PDB entry 4AX1 | X-ray diffraction, 1.40 A resolution | chain B

[Chain B]
Molecule: Metallo-beta-lactamase aim-1
From: Pseudomonas aeruginosa
UniProtKB: B5DCA0 (B5DCA0_PSEAI); the construct lacks a stretch of the UniProt sequence and is renumbered around it, so the offset changes along the chain: 2-45 = UniProt 1-44; 47-57 = UniProt 45-55; 66-76 = UniProt 56-66; 78-87 = UniProt 67-76; 6 more segments
Chain sequence (303 residues; each row starts with the number of its first residue; note: 15 numbers in that range are skipped by the numbering (no residue carries them; nothing is unmodelled there)):
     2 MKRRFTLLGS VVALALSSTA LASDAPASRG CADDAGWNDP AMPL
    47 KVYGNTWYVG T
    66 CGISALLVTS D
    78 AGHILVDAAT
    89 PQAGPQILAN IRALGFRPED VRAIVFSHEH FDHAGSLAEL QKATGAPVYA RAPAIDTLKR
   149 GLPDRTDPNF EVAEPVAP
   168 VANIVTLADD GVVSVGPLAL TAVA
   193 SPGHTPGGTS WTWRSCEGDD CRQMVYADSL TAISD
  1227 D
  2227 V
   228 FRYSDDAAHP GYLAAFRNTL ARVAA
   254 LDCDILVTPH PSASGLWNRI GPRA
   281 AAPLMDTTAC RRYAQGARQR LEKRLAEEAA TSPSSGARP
Not modelled in the structure: 2-27, 313-319
Differences from the reference sequence: engineered mutation N157 (Gln145 in B5DCA0)
Cystine bridges: C32-C66, C208-C213, C256-C290
Bound ions: Mg2+ near N98 (its only coordinating residue here); Zn2+ site 1: H116, H118, H196; Zn2+ site 2: D120, H121, H263; Ca2+ near S221 (its only coordinating residue here)
From the paper describing this entry:
  - conformationally variable residues (loop rearrangement): N157

[Overview]
H116, H118 and H196 coordinate Zn2+ site 1. The Zn2+ site 2 is built by D120, H121 and H263. The paper reports
conformational variability at N157.
Chain B is Metallo-beta-lactamase aim-1 (Pseudomonas aeruginosa); the structure, Q157N mutant. Crystal
Structure of the Mobile Metallo-beta-Lactamase AIM-1 from Pseudomonas aeruginosa: Insights into Antibiotic
Binding ..., was determined by X-ray diffraction, deposited together with 4AWY and 4AX0.
